3REH - chains A and J of the 10 polymer chains in the assembly; structure by X-ray diffraction, 2.50 A resolution.

[Chain A]
Protein: Histone H3.2
Source organism: Xenopus laevis
UniProtKB: P84233 (H32_XENLA); residues 1-135 here correspond to UniProt positions 2-136 (UniProt number = residue number + 1)
Sequence (135 residues; row label = number of the first residue in the row):
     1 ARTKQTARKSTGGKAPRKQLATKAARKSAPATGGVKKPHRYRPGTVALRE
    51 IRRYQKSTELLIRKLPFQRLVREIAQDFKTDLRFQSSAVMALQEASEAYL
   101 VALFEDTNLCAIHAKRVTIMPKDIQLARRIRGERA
Not modelled in the structure: 1-37, 135
Differences from the reference sequence: variant Ala102 (Gly103 in P84233)
Swiss-Prot annotation at these positions:
  - modified residue: Arg2 (Asymmetric dimethylarginine), Thr3 (Phosphothreonine), Lys4 (Allysine), Gln5 (5-glutamyl dopamine), Thr6 (Phosphothreonine), Arg8 (Citrulline), Lys9 (N6,N6,N6-trimethyllysine), Ser10 (ADP-ribosylserine), Thr11 (Phosphothreonine), Lys14 (N6-(2-hydroxyisobutyryl)lysine), Arg17 (Asymmetric dimethylarginine), Lys18 (N6-(2-hydroxyisobutyryl)lysine), Lys23 (N6-(2-hydroxyisobutyryl)lysine), Arg26 (Citrulline), Lys27 (N6,N6,N6-trimethyllysine), Ser28 (ADP-ribosylserine), Lys36 (N6,N6,N6-trimethyllysine), Lys37 (N6-methyllysine), Tyr41 (Phosphotyrosine), Lys56 (N6,N6,N6-trimethyllysine) and 8 more in UniProt
  - lipidation: Cys110 (S-palmitoyl cysteine)

[Chain J]
Molecule: 145-nt DNA strand
Sequence (145 nucleotides; numbered -72 to 72; the number before each row is that of its first residue; numbers below 1 keep their minus sign (DA-72 is residue -72)):
   -72 ATCAATATCCACCTGCAGATACTACCAAAAGTGTATTTGGAAACTGCTCC
   -22 ATCAAAAGGCATGTTCAGCTGATTCAGCTGAACATGCCTTTTGATGGAGC
    28 AGTTTCCAAATACACTTTTGGTAGTATCTGCAGGTGGATATTGAT
Bound ions: Mn2+ site 1: DG-34, DG-33; Mn2+ site 2 near DG4 (its only coordinating residue here); Mn2+ site 3 near DG26 (its only coordinating residue here); Mn2+ site 4 near DG47 (its only coordinating residue here); Mn2+ site 5 near DG60 (its only coordinating residue here)

[Chain A / chain J interface]
Pairs across the interface (27; chain A residue first):
  His39(A) with DA-68(J), phosphate contact; DT-67(J), phosphate contact
  Arg40(A) with DA9(J), hydrogen bond to the base; DC10(J), hydrogen bond to the sugar
  Tyr41(A) with DT-67(J), sugar contact; DA-66(J), sugar contact; DA9(J), sugar contact; DC10(J), hydrogen bond to the phosphate
  Arg42(A) with DA9(J), phosphate contact
  Pro43(A) with DA8(J), phosphate contact; DA9(J), phosphate contact
  Gly44(A) with DA8(J), hydrogen bond to the phosphate; DA9(J), hydrogen bond to the phosphate
  Thr45(A) with DA9(J), hydrogen bond to the phosphate
  Val46(A) with DA9(J), hydrogen bond to the phosphate; DC10(J), phosphate contact
  Ala47(A) with DA9(J), hydrogen bond to the phosphate
  Arg49(A) with DA-66(J), phosphate contact; DT-65(J), phosphate contact
  Arg63(A) with DT17(J), hydrogen bond to the sugar; DT18(J), salt bridge to the phosphate
  Lys64(A) with DT18(J), hydrogen bond to the phosphate
  Leu65(A) with DT17(J), phosphate contact; DT18(J), hydrogen bond to the phosphate
  Pro66(A) with DT17(J), phosphate contact
  Arg69(A) with DT17(J), salt bridge to the phosphate
  Arg83(A) with DG26(J), sugar contact
Other interface residues (no listed pair), chain A (18 interface residues in all): Asp81, Lys115
Other interface residues (no listed pair), chain J (12 interface residues in all): DG-2, DA25

[Summary]
18 residues of chain A face 12 of chain J across their interface; the contacts include 11 hydrogen bonds and 2
salt bridges. Polar contacts include Arg40(A)-DA9(J), Arg40(A)-DC10(J) and Arg63(A)-DT17(J). DG-34(J) and
DG-33(J) form the Mn2+ site 1.
Chain A is Histone H3.2 (Xenopus laevis) and chain J is a 145-nt DNA strand; the structure, 2.5 Angstrom
Crystal Structure of the Nucleosome Core Particle Assembled with a 145 bp Alpha-Satellite DNA ..., was
determined by X-ray diffraction, deposited together with 3REI, 3REJ, 3REK and 3REL.
